Entry 9CTW (electron microscopy, 3.01 A resolution); this record covers chains D and A of the 6 polymer chains in the assembly.

# Chain D
Protein: Long conformation Fab heavy chain
Source organism: Mus musculus
Notes: antibody fragment or engineered binder
Chain sequence (262 residues; numbered -18 to 243; the number before each row is that of its first residue; numbers below 1 keep their minus sign (Met-18 is residue -18)):
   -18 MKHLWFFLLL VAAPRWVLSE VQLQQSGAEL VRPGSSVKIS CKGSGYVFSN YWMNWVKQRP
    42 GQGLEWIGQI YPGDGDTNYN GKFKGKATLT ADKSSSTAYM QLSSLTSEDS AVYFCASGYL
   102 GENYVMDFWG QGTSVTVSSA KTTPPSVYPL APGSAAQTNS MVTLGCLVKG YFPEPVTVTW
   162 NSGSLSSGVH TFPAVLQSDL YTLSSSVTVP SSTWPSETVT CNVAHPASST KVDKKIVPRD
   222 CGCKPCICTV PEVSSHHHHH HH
Unresolved in the structure: -18 to 0, 221-243
Disulfides: Cys22-Cys96, Cys147-Cys202

# Chain A
Protein: Membrane protein
Source organism: Severe acute respiratory syndrome coronavirus 2
UniProt: P0DTC5 (VME1_SARS2); numbering as in UniProt (aligned over 1-222)
Chain sequence (231 residues; each row starts with the number of its first residue):
     1 MADSNGTITV EELKKLLEQW NLVIGFLFLT WICLLQFAYA NRNRFLYIIK LIFLWLLWPV
    61 TLACFVLAAV YRINWITGGI AIAMACLVGL MWLSYFIASF RLFARTRSMW SFNPETNILL
   121 NVPLHGTILT RPLLESELVI GAVILRGHLR IAGHHLGRCD IKDLPKEITV ATSRTLSYYK
   181 LGASQRVAGD SGFAAYSRYR IGNYKLNTDH SSSSDNIALL VQSNSLEVLF Q
Unresolved in the structure: 1-16, 207-231
Differences from the reference sequence: expression tag (223-231)
Swiss-Prot annotation at these positions:
  - glycosylation: Asn5 (N-linked (GlcNAc...) asparagine)
  - natural variant: Asp3 (D3G: In strain: Omicron/BA.1; D3N: In strain: Omicron/BA.5, Omicron/BQ.1.1), Gln19 (Q19E: In strain: Omicron/BA.1, Omicron/BA.2 and 7 more), Ala63 (A63T: In strain: Omicron/BA.1, Omicron/BA.2 and 7 more), Ile82 (I82T: In strain: Eta/B.1.525 and Delta/B.1.617.2)
  - mutagenesis: Arg42 to Arg44 (Partial loss of N-RNA binding)
Reported in the primary citation:
  - conformationally variable residues (domain motion): Arg44, Arg131

# Chain D / chain A interface
Pairs across the interface (16; chain D residue first):
  Asn31(D) - Leu181(A)
  Asn31(D) - Gly182(A)
  Asn31(D) - Ser184(A)
  Tyr32(D) - Ala183(A)
  Tyr52(D) - Leu181(A)  hydrogen bond (side chain-backbone)
  Asp55(D) - Lys180(A)  salt bridge
  Asp57(D) - Lys180(A)  salt bridge
  Asp57(D) - Tyr199(A)
  Leu101(D) - Gly182(A)
  Leu101(D) - Ala183(A)
  Gly102(D) - Ser197(A)
  Glu103(D) - Ser197(A)
  Asn104(D) - Arg198(A)
  Asn104(D) - Tyr199(A)
  Tyr105(D) - Leu138(A)
  Tyr105(D) - Arg198(A)
Interface residues without a listed pair, chain D (12 interface residues in all): Trp33, Tyr100

# Overview
The interface between chain D and chain A involves 12 residues on one side and 9 on the other; the contacts
include 1 hydrogen bond and 2 salt bridges. Polar pairs include Asp55(D)-Lys180(A), Asp57(D)-Lys180(A) and
Tyr52(D)-Leu181(A). UniProt lists 3 mutagenesis sites on chain A. From the paper: conformational variability
at Arg44(A) and Arg131(A).
Here chain D is Long conformation Fab heavy chain (Mus musculus) and chain A is Membrane protein (Severe acute
respiratory syndrome coronavirus 2). Entry 9CTW (Cryo-EM structure of SARS-CoV-2 M (long conformation) in the
presence of C1P) was determined by electron microscopy (same publication as 9CTU).
